3DCB - chain A; structure by X-ray diffraction, 2.50 A resolution.

Chain A:
Protein: Kinesin-like protein Nod
Organism: Drosophila melanogaster
Notes: fragment: Catalytic core domain (Residues 1-318)
UniProt: P18105 (NOD_DROME); numbering as in UniProt (aligned over 1-318)
Sequence (344 residues; row label = number of the first residue in the row; numbers below 1 keep their minus sign (Met-14 is residue -14)):
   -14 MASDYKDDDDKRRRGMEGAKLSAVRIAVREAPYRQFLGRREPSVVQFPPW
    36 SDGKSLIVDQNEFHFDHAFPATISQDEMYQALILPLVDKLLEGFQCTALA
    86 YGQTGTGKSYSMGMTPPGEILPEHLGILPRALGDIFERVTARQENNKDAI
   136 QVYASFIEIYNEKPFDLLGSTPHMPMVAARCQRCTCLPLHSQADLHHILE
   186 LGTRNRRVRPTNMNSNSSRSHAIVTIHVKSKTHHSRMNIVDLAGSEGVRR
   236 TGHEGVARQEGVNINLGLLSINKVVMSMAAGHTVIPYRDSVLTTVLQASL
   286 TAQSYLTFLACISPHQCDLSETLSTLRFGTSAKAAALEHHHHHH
Unresolved in the structure: -14 to 4, 194-201, 237-246, 322-329
Construct notes: expression tag (-14 to 0, 319-329)
Swiss-Prot annotation at these positions:
  - binding site (ATP): Gly87 to Ser94
  - natural variant: Ser94 (S94N: In allele NOD(DTW))
Ion coordination: Mg2+: Ser94 (together with AMP-PNP)
Small-molecule neighbours: AMP-PNP (ANP; phosphoaminophosphonic acid-adenylate ester): Arg14, Pro17, Arg19, Gln88, Thr89, Gly90, Thr91, Gly92, Lys93, Ser94, Tyr95, Arg204, Ala228, Gly229

Overview:
Bound to chain A: AMP-PNP. From UniProt: 8 ATP-binding residues.
Chain A is Kinesin-like protein Nod (Drosophila melanogaster); the structure, Crystal structure of the
Drosophila kinesin family member NOD in complex with AMPPNP, was determined by X-ray diffraction (same
publication as 3DC4 and 3DCO).
